PDB entry 1S7W | X-ray diffraction, 2.40 A resolution | chains A and C of the 3 polymer chains in the assembly

[Chain A]
Name: H-2 class I histocompatibility antigen, D-B alpha chain
Organism: Mus musculus
UniProt: P01899 (HA11_MOUSE); residues 1-338 here correspond to UniProt positions 25-362 (UniProt number = residue number + 24)
Amino-acid sequence (338 residues; numbered 1 to 338; the number before each row is that of its first residue):
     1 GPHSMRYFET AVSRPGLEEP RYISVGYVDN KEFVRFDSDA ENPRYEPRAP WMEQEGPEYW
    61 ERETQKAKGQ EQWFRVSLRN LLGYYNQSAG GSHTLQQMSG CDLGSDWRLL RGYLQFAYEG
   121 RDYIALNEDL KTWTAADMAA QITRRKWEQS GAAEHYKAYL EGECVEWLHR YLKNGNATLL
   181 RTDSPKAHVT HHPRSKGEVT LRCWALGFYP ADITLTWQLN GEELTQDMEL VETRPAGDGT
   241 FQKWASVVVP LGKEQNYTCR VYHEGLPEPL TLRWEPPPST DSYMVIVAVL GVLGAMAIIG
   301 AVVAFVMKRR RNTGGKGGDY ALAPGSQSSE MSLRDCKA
Unresolved in the structure: 277-338
Disulfides: C101-C164, C203-C259

[Chain C]
Name: Glycoprotein 9-residue peptide
UniProt: P07399 (VGLY_LYCVW); aligned to UniProt positions 33-41 over residues 1-9 (the alignment contains insertions or deletions, so no single offset holds)
Amino-acid sequence (9 residues; numbered 1 to 9; the number before each row is that of its first residue):
     1 KALYNFATM
Differences from the reference sequence: engineered mutation L3 (Val35 in P07399)
Swiss-Prot annotation at these positions:
  - site: K1 (Important for GP-C-mediated membrane fusion)

[Chain A / chain C interface]
Pairs across the interface (46; chain A residue first):
  M5(A) with K1(C)
  Y7(A) with K1(C), hydrogen bond (side chain-backbone); A2(C)
  R62(A) with K1(C)
  E63(A) with K1(C); A2(C), hydrogen bond (side chain-backbone)
  K66(A) with A2(C); Y4(C)
  Q70(A) with L3(C); Y4(C); N5(C), hydrogen bond (side chain-backbone)
  W73(A) with N5(C); F6(C), hydrogen bond (side chain-backbone); A7(C), hydrogen bond (side chain-backbone); T8(C); M9(C), hydrophobic
  F74(A) with N5(C)
  S77(A) with T8(C); M9(C), hydrogen bond (side chain-backbone)
  N80(A) with M9(C), hydrogen bond (side chain-backbone)
  L81(A) with M9(C), hydrophobic
  Y84(A) with M9(C), hydrogen bond (side chain-backbone)
  Q97(A) with L3(C); N5(C), hydrogen bond
  F116(A) with N5(C); M9(C), hydrophobic
  Y123(A) with M9(C), hydrophobic
  T143(A) with M9(C), hydrogen bond (side chain-backbone)
  K146(A) with T8(C), hydrogen bond; M9(C), hydrogen bond (side chain-backbone)
  W147(A) with A7(C), hydrogen bond (side chain-backbone); T8(C), hydrogen bond (side chain-backbone); M9(C), hydrophobic
  S150(A) with F6(C)
  A152(A) with F6(C), hydrophobic
  H155(A) with Y4(C), hydrogen bond (side chain-backbone); N5(C); F6(C)
  Y156(A) with L3(C), hydrophobic; N5(C); F6(C), hydrogen bond (side chain-backbone)
  Y159(A) with K1(C), hydrogen bond (side chain-backbone); L3(C), hydrophobic
  E163(A) with K1(C), salt bridge
  W167(A) with K1(C)
  Y171(A) with K1(C), hydrogen bond (side chain-backbone)
Interface residues without a listed pair, chain A (34 interface residues in all): F33, Y45, Y59, V76, L95, S99, I124, G151

[Overview]
34 residues of chain A face 9 of chain C across their interface, with 18 hydrogen bonds and 1 salt bridge.
Polar contacts include E163(A)-K1(C), Y7(A)-K1(C) and E63(A)-A2(C).
Chain A is H-2 class I histocompatibility antigen, D-B alpha chain (Mus musculus) and chain C is Glycoprotein
9-residue peptide; the structure, Crystal structures of the murine class I major histocompatibility complex
H-2Db in complex with LCMV-derived gp33 ..., was determined by X-ray diffraction (same publication as 1S7Q,
1S7R, 1S7S, 1S7T, 1S7U, 1S7V and 1S7X).
